PDB entry 7SOW | X-ray diffraction, 1.30 A resolution | chains A and B

[Chain A]
Molecule: Isoform 2 of La-related protein 1
Organism: Homo sapiens
UniProtKB: Q6PKG0-3 (LARP1-3_HUMAN); residue numbers follow UniProt; this construct covers 323-410
Chain sequence (99 residues; row label = number of the first residue in the row):
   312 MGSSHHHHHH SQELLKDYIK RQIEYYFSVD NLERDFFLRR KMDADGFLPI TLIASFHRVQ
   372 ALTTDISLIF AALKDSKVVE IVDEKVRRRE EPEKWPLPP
Not modelled in the structure: 312-315
Differences from the reference sequence: initiating methionine (312); expression tag (313-322)
What the authors report for this chain:
  - binding site for the 6-nt RNA strand (chain B): Tyr336, Asp346, Phe348, His368
  - mutagenesis - Q333A (50-fold): decreased binding to guanylated poly(A) RNAs

[Chain B]
Molecule: 6-nt RNA strand
Sequence (6 nucleotides; row label = number of the first residue in the row; numbers below 1 keep their minus sign (U-6 is residue -6)):
    -6 UUUUUU
Not modelled in the structure: -6 to -5

[Chain A / chain B interface]
Residue-residue contacts (14; chain A residue first):
  Gln333(A) - U-2(B)  hydrogen bond to the base
  Tyr336(A) - U-2(B)  stacking on the base
  Tyr337(A) - U-2(B)  sugar contact
  Tyr337(A) - U-1(B)  hydrogen bond to the phosphate
  Arg345(A) - U-2(B)  base contact
  Asp346(A) - U-1(B)  hydrogen bond to the sugar
  Phe348(A) - U-1(B)  stacking on the base
  Leu349(A) - U-1(B)  hydrogen bond to the sugar
  Phe367(A) - U-3(B)  base contact
  Phe367(A) - U-1(B)  phosphate contact
  His368(A) - U-3(B)  stacking on the base
  His368(A) - U-1(B)  hydrogen bond to the phosphate
  Arg369(A) - U-2(B)  sugar contact
  Arg369(A) - U-1(B)  hydrogen bond to the phosphate
Other interface residues (no listed pair), chain A (12 interface residues in all): Asn342, Val370

[Summary]
12 residues of chain A face 3 of chain B across their interface; the contacts include 6 hydrogen bonds and 3
aromatic stacking contacts. Among the polar pairs are Gln333(A)-U-2(B), Asp346(A)-U-1(B) and Leu349(A)-U-1(B).
The paper reports a binding site for the 6-nt RNA strand (chain B) at Tyr336(A), Asp346(A) and Phe348(A) among
others; Q333A of chain A reduces binding to guanylated poly(A) RNAs.
Chain A is Isoform 2 of La-related protein 1 (Homo sapiens) and chain B is a 6-nt RNA strand; the structure,
LaM domain of human LARP1 in complex with UUUUUU, was determined by X-ray diffraction (same publication as
8G90, 8G91, 8EY6, 8EY7 and 8EY8).
